2HBH - chains A and B; structure by X-ray diffraction, 2.65 A resolution.

# Chain A
Name: Vitamin D receptor
Source organism: Danio rerio
Notes: fragment: Ligand binding domain
UniProt: Q9PTN2 (Q9PTN2_BRARE); residue numbers follow UniProt; this construct covers 156-453
Sequence (302 residues; each row starts with the number of its first residue):
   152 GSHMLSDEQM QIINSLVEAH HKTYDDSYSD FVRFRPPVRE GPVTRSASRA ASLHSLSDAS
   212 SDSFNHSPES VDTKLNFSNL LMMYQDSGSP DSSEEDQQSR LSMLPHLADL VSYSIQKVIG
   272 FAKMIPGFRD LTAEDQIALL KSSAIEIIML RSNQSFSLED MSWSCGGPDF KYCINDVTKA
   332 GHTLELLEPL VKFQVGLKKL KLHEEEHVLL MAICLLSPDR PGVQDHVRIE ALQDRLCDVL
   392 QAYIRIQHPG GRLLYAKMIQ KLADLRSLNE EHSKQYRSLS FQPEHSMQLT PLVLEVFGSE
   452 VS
Disordered / not traced: 152-153, 191-250, 453
Sequence notes: cloning artifact (152-155)
Ligand contacts: 21-nor-calcitriol-20(22),23-diyne (XE4; 1,3-cyclohexanediol, 4-methylene-5-[(2E)-[(1s,3as,7as)-octahydro-1-(5-hydroxy-5-methyl-1,3-hexadiynyl)-7a-methyl-4H-inden-4-ylidene]ethylidene]-, (1R,3S,5Z)): Tyr-175, Tyr-179, Phe-182, Leu-255, Leu-258, Leu-261, Val-262, Ser-265, Ile-299, Met-300, Arg-302, Ser-303, Ser-306, Trp-314, Cys-316, Tyr-323, Val-328, Ala-331, His-333, Leu-341, His-423, Tyr-427, Leu-430, Leu-440, Val-444, Phe-448
Curated features (UniProtKB/Swiss-Prot):
  - region: Lys-274 to Lys-292 (Interaction with coactivator LXXLL motif)
  - motif: Pro-442 to Ser-450 (9aaTAD)
  - binding site (calcitriol): Tyr-175, Ser-265, Arg-302, Ser-306, His-333, His-423

# Chain B
Name: SRC-1 from Nuclear receptor coactivator 1
UniProt: Q15788 (NCOA1_HUMAN); residue numbers follow UniProt; this construct covers 686-700
Sequence (15 residues; row label = number of the first residue in the row):
   686 RHKILHRLLQ EGSPS
Disordered / not traced: 696-700
Curated features (UniProtKB/Swiss-Prot):
  - motif: Leu-690 to Leu-694 (LXXLL motif 4)
  - modified residue: Ser-698 (Phosphoserine)
  - mutagenesis: Leu-693 to Leu-694 (Slightly affects interactions with steroid receptors. Abolishes interactions with steroid receptors; when associated with A-636; A-637; A-752 and A-753)

# Interface between chain A and chain B
Pairs across the interface (24; chain A residue first):
  Ile-270(A) with Leu-690(B), hydrophobic; Leu-693(B), hydrophobic; Leu-694(B), hydrophobic
  Lys-274(A) with Leu-693(B), hydrogen bond (side chain-backbone); Leu-694(B); Gln-695(B)
  Arg-280(A) with Gln-695(B)
  Glu-285(A) with His-691(B)
  Gln-287(A) with Leu-694(B)
  Ile-288(A) with His-687(B); Leu-690(B), hydrophobic; His-691(B); Leu-694(B), hydrophobic
  Lys-292(A) with His-687(B), hydrogen bond; Leu-690(B)
  Pro-442(A) with Ile-689(B), hydrophobic
  Leu-443(A) with Ile-689(B), hydrophobic
  Glu-446(A) with His-687(B); Lys-688(B), hydrogen bond (side chain-backbone); Ile-689(B), hydrogen bond (side chain-backbone); Leu-690(B), hydrogen bond (side chain-backbone)
  Val-447(A) with Leu-690(B), hydrophobic
  Glu-451(A) with His-687(B)
  Val-452(A) with His-687(B)
Other interface residues (no listed pair), chain A (16 interface residues in all): Gln-267, Phe-279, Ala-284
Other interface residues (no listed pair), chain B (9 interface residues in all): Arg-686

# Summary
The interface between chain A and chain B involves 16 residues on one side and 9 on the other; the contacts
include 5 hydrogen bonds. Polar pairs include Lys-274(A)/Leu-693(B), Lys-292(A)/His-687(B) and
Glu-446(A)/Lys-688(B). Chain A binds 21-nor-calcitriol-20(22),23-diyne.
Chain A is Vitamin D receptor (Danio rerio) and chain B is SRC-1 from Nuclear receptor coactivator 1; the
structure, Crystal structure of Vitamin D nuclear receptor ligand binding domain bound to a locked side-chain
analog ..., was determined by X-ray diffraction.
